5B1M - chains E and I of the 10 polymer chains in the assembly; structure by X-ray diffraction, 2.34 A resolution.

# Chain E
Name: Histone H3.1
Organism: Mus musculus
Reference sequence: P68433 (H31_MOUSE); residues 0-135 here correspond to UniProt positions 1-136 (UniProt number = residue number + 1)
Sequence (139 residues; row label = number of the first residue in the row; numbers below 1 keep their minus sign (Gly-3 is residue -3)):
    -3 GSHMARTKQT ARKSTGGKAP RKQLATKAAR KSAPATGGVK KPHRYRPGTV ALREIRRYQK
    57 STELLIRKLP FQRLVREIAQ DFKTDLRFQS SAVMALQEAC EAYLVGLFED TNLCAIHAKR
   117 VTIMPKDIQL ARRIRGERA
Disordered / not traced: -3 to 36
Differences from the reference sequence: expression tag (-3 to -1)
Reported in the primary citation:
  - binding site for the 146-nt DNA strand (chain I): Arg42

# Chain I
Molecule: 146-nt DNA strand
Organism: Homo sapiens
Sequence (146 nucleotides; numbered 1 to 146; the number before each row is that of its first residue):
     1 ATCAATATCC ACCTGCAGAT TCTACCAAAA GTGTATTTGG AAACTGCTCC ATCAAAAGGC
    61 ATGTTCAGCT GAATTCAGCT GAACATGCCT TTTGATGGAG CAGTTTCCAA ATACACTTTT
   121 GGTAGAATCT GCAGGTGGAT ATTGAT

# Interface between chain E and chain I
Pairs across the interface (29):
  His39(E) with DA5(I), phosphate contact; DT6(I), sugar contact
  Arg40(E) with DA82(I), hydrogen bond to the base; DA83(I), hydrogen bond to the sugar
  Tyr41(E) with DT6(I), sugar contact; DA7(I), sugar contact; DA82(I), sugar contact; DA83(I), hydrogen bond to the phosphate
  Arg42(E) with DA82(I), phosphate contact
  Pro43(E) with DG81(I), phosphate contact; DA82(I), sugar contact
  Gly44(E) with DG81(I), hydrogen bond to the phosphate; DA82(I), hydrogen bond to the phosphate
  Thr45(E) with DA82(I), hydrogen bond to the phosphate
  Val46(E) with DA82(I), hydrogen bond to the phosphate; DA83(I), phosphate contact
  Ala47(E) with DA82(I), hydrogen bond to the phosphate
  Arg49(E) with DA7(I), phosphate contact; DT8(I), phosphate contact
  Lys56(E) with DC9(I), salt bridge to the phosphate
  Arg63(E) with DT90(I), salt bridge to the phosphate; DT91(I), phosphate contact
  Lys64(E) with DT91(I), hydrogen bond to the phosphate
  Leu65(E) with DT90(I), phosphate contact; DT91(I), hydrogen bond to the phosphate
  Pro66(E) with DT90(I), phosphate contact
  Arg69(E) with DT90(I), salt bridge to the phosphate
  Arg83(E) with DA99(I), sugar contact; DG100(I), salt bridge to the phosphate
Other interface residues (no listed pair), chain E (19 interface residues in all): Lys37, Asp81

# Summary
Chain E and chain I form an interface of 19 and 12 residues respectively, with 10 hydrogen bonds and 4 salt
bridges. Among the polar pairs are Arg40(E)-DA82(I), Arg40(E)-DA83(I) and Tyr41(E)-DA83(I). The paper reports
a binding site for the 146-nt DNA strand (chain I) at Arg42(E).
Chain E is Histone H3.1 (Mus musculus) and chain I is a 146-nt DNA strand (Homo sapiens); the structure, The
mouse nucleosome structure containing H3.1, was determined by X-ray diffraction together with 5B1L from the
same study.
